8T1L - chains C and I of the 26 polymer chains in the assembly; structure by electron microscopy, 4.83 A resolution (low resolution: residue-level contacts below are approximate; hydrogen-bond / salt-bridge calls are withheld).

Chain C:
Molecule: Mediator of RNA polymerase II transcription subunit 6
Source organism: Mus musculus
UniProtKB: Q921D4 (MED6_MOUSE); residues 1-246 here = UniProt positions 1-246
Sequence (246 residues; row label = number of the first residue in the row):
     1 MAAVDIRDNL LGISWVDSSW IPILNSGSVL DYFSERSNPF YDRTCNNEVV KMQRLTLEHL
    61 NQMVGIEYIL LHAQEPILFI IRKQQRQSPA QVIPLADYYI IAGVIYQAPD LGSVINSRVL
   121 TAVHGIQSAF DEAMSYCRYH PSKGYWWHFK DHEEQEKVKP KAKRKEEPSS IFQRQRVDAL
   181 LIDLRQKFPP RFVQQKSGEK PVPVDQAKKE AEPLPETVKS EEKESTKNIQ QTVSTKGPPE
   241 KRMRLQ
Unresolved in the structure: 1-8, 149-162, 199-246
Curated features (UniProtKB/Swiss-Prot):
  - modified residue (N6-acetyllysine): Lys236, Lys241
  - cross-link: Lys208 (Glycyl lysine isopeptide (Lys-Gly) (interchain with G-Cter in SUMO2))

Chain I:
Molecule: Mediator of RNA polymerase II transcription subunit 14
Source organism: Mus musculus
UniProtKB: A2ABV5 (MED14_MOUSE); numbering as in UniProt (aligned over 1-1459)
Sequence (1459 residues; numbered 1 to 1459; the number before each row is that of its first residue):
     1 MAPVQLDNHQ LIPPGGGGGS SGGGGSSSGS ASAPAPPPPA AAVAAAAAAA ASPGYRLSTL
    61 IEFLLHRAYS ELMVLTDLLP RKSDVERKIE IVQFASRTRQ LFVRLLALVK WANDAGKVEK
   121 CAMISSFLDQ QAILFVDTAD RLASLARDAL VHARLPSFAI PYAIDVLTTG SYPRLPTCIR
   181 DKIIPPDPIT KIEKQATLHQ LNQILRHRLV TTDLPPQLAN LTVANGRVKF RVEGEFEATL
   241 TVMGDDPEVP WRLLKLEILV EDKETGDGRA LVHSMQIDFI HQLVQSRLFA DEKPLQDMYN
   301 CLHCFCLSLQ LEVLHSQTLM LIRERWGDLV QVERYHAGKS LSLSVWNQQV LGRKTGTASV
   361 HKVTIKIDEN DVSKPLQIFH DPPLPASDSK LVERAMKIDH LSIEKLLIDS VHARAHQRLQ
   421 ELKAILRSFN ANESSSIETA LPALIVPILE PCGNSECLHI FVDLHSGMFQ LMLYGLDPAT
   481 LEDMEKSLND DMKRIIPWIQ QLKFWLGQQR CKQSIKHLPT ITTETLQLAN YSTHPIGSLS
   541 KNKLFIKLTR LPQYYIVVEM LEVPNKPTQL SYNYYFMSVS TADREDSPVM ALLLQQFKDN
   601 IQDLMSYTKT GKQTRTGTKH KLSDDPCPID SKKAKRSGEM CAFNKVLAHF VAMCDTNMPF
   661 VGLRLELSNL EIPHQGVQVE GDGFNHAIRL LKIPPCKGIS EETQKALDRS LLDCTFRLQG
   721 RNNRTWVAEL VFANCPLNGT STREQGPSRH VYLTYENLLS EPVGGRKVVE MFLNDWSSIA
   781 RLYECVLEFA RSLPEIPAHL NIFSEVRVYN YRKLILCYGT TKGSSISIQW NSIHQKFHIA
   841 LGTVGPNSGC SNCHNTILHQ LQEMFNKTPN VVQLLQVLFD TQAPLNAINK LPTVPMLGLT
   901 QRTNTAYQCF SILPQSSTHI RLAFRNMYCI DIYCRSRGVV AIRDGAYSLF DNSKLVEGFY
   961 PAPGLKTFLN MFVDSNQDAR RRSVNEDDNP PSPIGGDMMD SLISQLQPPQ QQPFPKQPGT
  1021 SGAYPLTSPP TSYHSTVNQS PSMMHTQSPG NLHAASSPSG ALRAPSPASF VPTPPPSSHG
  1081 ISIGPGASFA SPHGTLDPSS PYTMVSPSGR AGNWPGSPQV SGPSPATRLP GMSPANPSLH
  1141 SPVPDVSHSP RAGTSSQTMP TNMPPPRKLP QRSWAASIPT ILTHSALNIL LLPSPTPGLV
  1201 PGLAGSYLCS PLERFLGSVI MRRHLQRIIQ QETLQLINSN EPGVIMFKTD ALKCRVALSP
  1261 KTNQTLQLKV TPENAGQWKP DELQVLEKFF ETRVAGPPFK ANTLIAFTKL LGAPTHILRD
  1321 CVHIMKLELF PDQATQLKWN VQFCLTIPPS APPIAPPGTP AVVLKSKMLF FLQLTQKTSV
  1381 PPQEPVSIIV PIIYDMASGT TQQADIPRQQ NSSVAAPMMV SNILKRFAEM NPPRQGECTI
  1441 FAAVRDLMAN LTLPPGGRP
Unresolved in the structure: 1-55, 243-247, 265-270, 355-357, 431-436, 452-455, 581-586, 612-640, 761-766, 800-801, 980-1163, 1181-1184, 1274-1280, 1333-1335, 1379-1385, 1398-1400, 1405-1410, 1431-1433, 1451-1459
Curated features (UniProtKB/Swiss-Prot):
  - motif: Leu75 to Leu79 (LXXLL motif 1), Leu1187 to Leu1191 (LXXLL motif 2)
  - modified residue (Phosphoserine): Ser623, Ser992, Ser1117, Ser1124, Ser1133, Ser1141, Ser1149

Interface between chain C and chain I:
Pairs across the interface (19; chain C residue first):
  Ile171(C) with Val272(I); His273(I)
  Gln173(C) with Glu264(I)
  Arg174(C) with Asp262(I); Lys263(I); Glu264(I); Leu271(I); Val313(I); Gln317(I)
  Val177(C) with Gln276(I)
  Leu180(C) with Ser308(I); Leu309(I); Glu312(I)
  Leu181(C) with Phe279(I)
  Phe188(C) with Cys301(I)
  Pro190(C) with Leu283(I); Ser286(I)
  Arg191(C) with Ser286(I); Ala290(I)
Other interface residues (no listed pair), chain C (13 interface residues in all): Ser169, Leu184, Arg185, Val193
Other interface residues (no listed pair), chain I (23 interface residues in all): Glu261, Ser274, Phe289, Glu292, Cys304, Phe305

Overview:
The interface between chain C and chain I involves 13 residues on one side and 23 on the other.
Chain C is Mediator of RNA polymerase II transcription subunit 6 and chain I is Mediator of RNA polymerase II
transcription subunit 14, both from Mus musculus; the structure, Atomic model of the mammalian mouse Mediator
complex with CKM module, was determined by electron microscopy (same publication as 8T9D and 8T1I).
